Entry 8JXX (electron microscopy, 3.06 A resolution); this record covers chains C and D of the 5 polymer chains in the assembly.

Chain C:
Molecule: Guanine nucleotide-binding protein G(I)/G(S)/G(T) subunit beta-1
Organism: Homo sapiens
Reference sequence: P62873 (GBB1_HUMAN); residue numbers follow UniProt; this construct covers 2-340
Amino-acid sequence (345 residues; row label = number of the first residue in the row; numbers below 1 keep their minus sign (Met-4 is residue -4)):
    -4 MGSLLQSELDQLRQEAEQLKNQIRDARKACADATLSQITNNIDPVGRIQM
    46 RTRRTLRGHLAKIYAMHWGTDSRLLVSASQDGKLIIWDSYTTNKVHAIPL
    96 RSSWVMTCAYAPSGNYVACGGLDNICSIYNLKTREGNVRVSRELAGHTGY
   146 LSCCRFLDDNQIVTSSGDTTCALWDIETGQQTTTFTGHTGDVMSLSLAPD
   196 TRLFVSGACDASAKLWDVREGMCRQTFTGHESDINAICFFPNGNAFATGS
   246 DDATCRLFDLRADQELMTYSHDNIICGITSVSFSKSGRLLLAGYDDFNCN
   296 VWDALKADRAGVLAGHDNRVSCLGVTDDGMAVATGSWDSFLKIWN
Disordered / not traced: -4 to 3
Construct notes: initiating methionine (-4); expression tag (-3 to 1)
Curated features (UniProtKB/Swiss-Prot):
  - modified residue: Ser2 (N-acetylserine), His266 (Phosphohistidine)
  - natural variant: Leu30 (L30F: In MRD42; uncertain significance), Arg52 (R52G: In MRD42), Gly64 (G64V: In MRD42), Asp76 (D76E: In MRD42; D76G: In MRD42), Gly77 (G77S: In MRD42), Lys78 (K78R: In MRD42), Ile80 (I80N: In MRD42; I80T: In MRD42), His91 (H91R: In MRD42; uncertain significance), Ala92 (A92T: In MRD42), Pro94 (P94S: In MRD42), Leu95 (L95P: In MRD42), Arg96 (R96L: In MRD42), 5 further natural variant entries in UniProt

Chain D:
Molecule: Guanine nucleotide-binding protein G(I)/G(S)/G(O) subunit gamma-2
Organism: Homo sapiens
Reference sequence: P59768 (GBG2_HUMAN); residue numbers follow UniProt; this construct covers 1-71
Amino-acid sequence (71 residues; each row starts with the number of its first residue):
     1 MASNNTASIAQARKLVEQLKMEANIDRIKVSKAAADLMAYCEAHAKEDPL
    51 LTPVPASENPFREKKFFCAIL
Disordered / not traced: 1-7, 63-71
Curated features (UniProtKB/Swiss-Prot):
  - modified residue: Ala2 (N-acetylalanine), Cys68 (Cysteine methyl ester)
  - lipidation: Cys68 (S-geranylgeranyl cysteine)

Interface between chain C and chain D:
Residue-residue contacts (58):
  Leu7(C) with Ala12(D), hydrophobic; Val16(D)
  Ala11(C) with Val16(D), hydrophobic; Leu19(D)
  Leu14(C) with Val16(D); Leu19(D), hydrophobic
  Ala21(C) with Arg27(D)
  Cys25(C) with Ile28(D); Val30(D)
  Asp27(C) with Lys29(D); Val30(D); Ser31(D)
  Ala28(C) with Ser31(D)
  Ile33(C) with Ala34(D), hydrophobic; Met38(D)
  Ile37(C) with Met38(D), hydrophobic; Glu42(D)
  Val40(C) with Leu51(D), hydrophobic
  Met45(C) with Leu50(D), hydrophobic
  Arg48(C) with Phe61(D), hydrogen bond (side chain-backbone); Arg62(D)
  Arg49(C) with Pro60(D); Phe61(D)
  Ser84(C) with Phe61(D)
  Tyr85(C) with Pro60(D); Phe61(D), hydrophobic
  Cys218(C) with Gln18(D)
  Arg219(C) with Glu22(D); Ile25(D)
  Gln220(C) with Ile25(D)
  Thr221(C) with Glu22(D)
  Phe235(C) with Leu37(D), hydrophobic; Tyr40(D), hydrophobic; Cys41(D), hydrophobic
  Pro236(C) with Tyr40(D)
  Asp254(C) with Ala33(D); Leu37(D)
  Asp258(C) with Arg27(D), salt bridge
  Ser279(C) with Asp48(D), hydrogen bond
  Lys280(C) with Tyr40(D); Asp48(D)
  Ser281(C) with Cys41(D); His44(D); Ala45(D); Asp48(D), hydrogen bond; Leu51(D)
  Gly282(C) with Cys41(D), hydrogen bond (backbone-side chain)
  Arg283(C) with Leu51(D)
  Leu284(C) with Leu51(D), hydrophobic
  Leu300(C) with Cys41(D), hydrophobic
  Gly324(C) with Pro49(D); Leu50(D)
  Met325(C) with Pro49(D), hydrophobic; Pro60(D)
  Ala326(C) with Phe61(D), hydrophobic
  Val327(C) with Leu50(D), hydrophobic
  Asn340(C) with Leu50(D); Asn59(D), hydrogen bond
Interface residues without a listed pair, chain C (46 interface residues in all): Glu10, Gln17, Arg22, Leu30, Thr34, Ile43, Asn237, Arg256, Ala257, Asp323, Ile338
Interface residues without a listed pair, chain D (33 interface residues in all): Leu15, Lys20, Ala23, Asp26, Glu47

Summary:
Chain C and chain D form an interface of 46 and 33 residues respectively, with 5 hydrogen bonds and 1 salt
bridge. Polar contacts include Asp258(C)-Arg27(D), Arg48(C)-Phe61(D) and Ser279(C)-Asp48(D).
Here chain C is Guanine nucleotide-binding protein G(I)/G(S)/G(T) subunit beta-1 and chain D is Guanine
nucleotide-binding protein G(I)/G(S)/G(O) subunit gamma-2, both from Homo sapiens. Entry 8JXX
(Clobenpropit-bound H4R/Gi complex) was determined by electron microscopy (same publication as 8JXT, 8JXV and
8JXW).
